Entry 5L6L (X-ray diffraction, 2.70 A resolution); this record covers chains B and C of the 10 polymer chains in the assembly.

Chain B (and C):
Protein: Ribonuclease VapC
From: Caulobacter crescentus
Notes: EC 3.1.-.-; chain C of this document is another copy of the same molecule, construct and numbering; everything in this record applies to it too
Reference sequence: Q9AC35 (Q9AC35_CAUCR); numbering as in UniProt (aligned over 1-128)
Sequence (128 residues; row label = number of the first residue in the row):
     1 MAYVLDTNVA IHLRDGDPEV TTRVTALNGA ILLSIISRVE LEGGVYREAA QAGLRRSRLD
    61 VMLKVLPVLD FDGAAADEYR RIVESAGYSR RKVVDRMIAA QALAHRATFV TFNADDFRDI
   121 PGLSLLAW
Not modelled in the structure: 1
Modified / non-standard residues: Mse1 (selenomethionine); Mse62 (selenomethionine; parent Met); Mse97 (selenomethionine; parent Met)

How chain B and chain C interact:
Contacting residue pairs (41; chain B residue first):
  Ile35(B) - Phe71(C)
  Ile35(B) - Ala76(C)  hydrophobic
  Ile36(B) - Mse97(C)  hydrophobic
  Arg38(B) - Gly73(C)
  Arg38(B) - Ala76(C)
  Arg38(B) - Asp77(C)  salt bridge
  Val39(B) - Phe71(C)  hydrophobic
  Val39(B) - Tyr79(C)
  Val39(B) - Mse97(C)
  Glu42(B) - Arg80(C)
  Glu42(B) - Val83(C)
  Gly43(B) - Tyr88(C)
  Tyr46(B) - Val83(C)  hydrophobic
  Tyr46(B) - Glu84(C)  hydrogen bond
  Tyr46(B) - Tyr88(C)
  Arg56(B) - Arg80(C)
  Asp70(B) - Phe71(C)
  Asp70(B) - Asp72(C)
  Asp70(B) - Gly73(C)
  Phe71(B) - Ile35(C)  hydrophobic
  Phe71(B) - Val39(C)  hydrophobic
  Phe71(B) - Asp70(C)
  Phe71(B) - Phe71(C)  hydrogen bond (backbone-backbone)
  Asp72(B) - Ile35(C)
  Asp72(B) - Asp70(C)
  Gly73(B) - Ile35(C)
  Gly73(B) - Arg38(C)  hydrogen bond (backbone-side chain)
  Gly73(B) - Asp70(C)
  Ala76(B) - Ile35(C)  hydrophobic
  Ala76(B) - Arg38(C)
  Asp77(B) - Arg38(C)  salt bridge
  Tyr79(B) - Val39(C)
  Arg80(B) - Glu42(C)
  Arg80(B) - Arg56(C)
  Val83(B) - Tyr46(C)  hydrophobic
  Glu84(B) - Tyr46(C)  hydrogen bond
  Glu84(B) - Arg56(C)  salt bridge
  Tyr88(B) - Gly43(C)
  Tyr88(B) - Arg47(C)
  Val93(B) - Val39(C)  hydrophobic
  Mse97(B) - Ile36(C)  hydrophobic
Other interface residues (no listed pair), chain B (23 interface residues in all): Arg47, Asp60
Other interface residues (no listed pair), chain C (23 interface residues in all): Asp60, Val93

In short:
Chain B and chain C each contribute 23 residues to their interface; the contacts include 4 hydrogen bonds and
3 salt bridges. Polar contacts include Arg38(B)-Asp77(C), Glu84(B)-Arg56(C) and Tyr46(B)-Glu84(C).
Both chains are Ribonuclease VapC (Caulobacter crescentus). Entry 5L6L (Structure of Caulobacter crescentus
VapBC1 bound to operator DNA) was determined by X-ray diffraction, deposited together with 5K8J and 5L6M.
